PDB entry 7WSW | electron microscopy, 3.40 A resolution | chains A and C of the 4 polymer chains in the assembly

== Chain A (and C) ==
Molecule: Potassium channel AKT1
Organism: Arabidopsis thaliana
Notes: chain C of this document is another copy of the same molecule, construct and numbering; everything in this record applies to it too
Reference sequence: Q38998 (AKT1_ARATH); residues 1-857 here = UniProt positions 1-857
Amino-acid sequence (879 residues; each row starts with the number of its first residue; numbers below 1 keep their minus sign (Met-21 is residue -21)):
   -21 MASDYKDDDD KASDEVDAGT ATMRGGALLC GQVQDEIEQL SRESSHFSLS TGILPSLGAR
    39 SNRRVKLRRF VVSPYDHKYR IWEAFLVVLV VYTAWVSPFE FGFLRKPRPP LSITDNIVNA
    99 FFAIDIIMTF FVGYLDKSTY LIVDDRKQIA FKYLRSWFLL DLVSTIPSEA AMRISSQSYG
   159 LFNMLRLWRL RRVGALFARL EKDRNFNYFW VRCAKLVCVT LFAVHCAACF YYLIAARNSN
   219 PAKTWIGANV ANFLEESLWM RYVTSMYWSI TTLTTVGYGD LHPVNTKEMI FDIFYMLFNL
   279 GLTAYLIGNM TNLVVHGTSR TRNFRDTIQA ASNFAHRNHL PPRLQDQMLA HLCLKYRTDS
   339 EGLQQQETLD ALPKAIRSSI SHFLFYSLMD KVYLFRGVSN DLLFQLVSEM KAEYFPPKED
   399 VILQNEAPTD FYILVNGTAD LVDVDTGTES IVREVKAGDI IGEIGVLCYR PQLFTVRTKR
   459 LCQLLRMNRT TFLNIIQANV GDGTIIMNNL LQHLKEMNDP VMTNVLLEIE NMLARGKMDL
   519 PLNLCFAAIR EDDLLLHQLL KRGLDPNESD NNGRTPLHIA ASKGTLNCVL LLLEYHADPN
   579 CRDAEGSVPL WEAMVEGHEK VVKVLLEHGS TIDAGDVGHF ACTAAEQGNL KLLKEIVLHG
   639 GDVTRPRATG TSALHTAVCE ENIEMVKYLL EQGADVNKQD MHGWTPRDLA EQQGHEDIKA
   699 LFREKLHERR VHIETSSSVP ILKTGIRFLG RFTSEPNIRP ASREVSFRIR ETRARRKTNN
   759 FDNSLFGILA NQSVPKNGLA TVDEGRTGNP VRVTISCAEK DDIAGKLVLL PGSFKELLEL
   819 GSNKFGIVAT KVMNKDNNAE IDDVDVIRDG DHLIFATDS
Not modelled in the structure: -21 to 5, 15-47, 511-857
Sequence notes: initiating methionine (-21); expression tag (-20 to 0)
Bound ions: K+ site 1: Thr253, Val254 (shared with 2 residues of chain B; Thr253(C), Val254(C) of chain C; 2 residues of chain D); K+ site 2: Thr253 (shared with 1 residue of chain B; Thr253(C) of chain C; 1 residue of chain D); K+ site 3: Gly255, Tyr256 (shared with 2 residues of chain B; Gly255(C), Tyr256(C) of chain C; 2 residues of chain D)
Residues lining bound ligands: phosphatidylethanolamine (PTY): Ala72, Trp73, Leu168, Val171, Gly172, Glu179, Arg190, Lys193, Cys196, Val197, Leu199, Phe200, His203, Leu275, Phe276, Gly279, Leu280, Tyr283
Curated features (UniProtKB/Swiss-Prot):
  - binding site (a nucleoside 3',5'-cyclic phosphate): Leu372 to Lys493
What the authors report for this chain:
  - contacts within the chain: Cys8-Cys331
  - binding site for phosphatidylethanolamine: Arg190, Lys193, Tyr283
  - post-translational modification sites: Ser26, Ser338
  - self-association interface (contacts with another copy of this molecule); pairs are residue here / residue on that copy: Asp379-Tyr447 (hydrogen bond)

== Chain A / chain C interface ==
Pairs across the interface (6):
  Pro406(A) - Tyr447(C)
  Tyr447(A) - Pro406(C)
  Tyr447(A) - Arg448(C)
  Tyr447(A) - Pro449(C)
  Arg448(A) - Tyr447(C)
  Pro449(A) - Tyr447(C)
Interface residues without a listed pair, chain A (7 interface residues in all): Thr253, Ala405, Thr407
Interface residues without a listed pair, chain C (7 interface residues in all): Thr253, Ala405, Thr407

== In short ==
Chain A and chain C each contribute 7 residues to their interface. Ligands of chain A:
phosphatidylethanolamine. Thr253(A) and Val254(A) form the K+ site 1. Curated annotation (UniProt) lists
nucleoside 3',5'-cyclic phosphate-binding residues Leu372(A) and Lys493(A) on chain A. The paper reports a
binding site for phosphatidylethanolamine at Arg190(A), Lys193(A) and Tyr283(A); modification sites Ser26(A)
and Ser338(A).
Chain A and chain C are both Potassium channel AKT1 (Arabidopsis thaliana); the structure, Cryo-EM structure
of the Potassium channel AKT1 from Arabidopsis thaliana, was determined by electron microscopy, deposited
together with 7FCV and 7XUF.
